2AUS - chains C and D; structure by X-ray diffraction, 2.10 A resolution.

# Chain C
Molecule: pseudouridine synthase
Organism: Pyrococcus abyssi
Notes: EC 5.4.99.-
UniProtKB: Q9V1A5 (TRUB_PYRAB); numbering as in UniProt (aligned over 1-334)
Amino-acid sequence (334 residues; numbered 1 to 334; the number before each row is that of its first residue):
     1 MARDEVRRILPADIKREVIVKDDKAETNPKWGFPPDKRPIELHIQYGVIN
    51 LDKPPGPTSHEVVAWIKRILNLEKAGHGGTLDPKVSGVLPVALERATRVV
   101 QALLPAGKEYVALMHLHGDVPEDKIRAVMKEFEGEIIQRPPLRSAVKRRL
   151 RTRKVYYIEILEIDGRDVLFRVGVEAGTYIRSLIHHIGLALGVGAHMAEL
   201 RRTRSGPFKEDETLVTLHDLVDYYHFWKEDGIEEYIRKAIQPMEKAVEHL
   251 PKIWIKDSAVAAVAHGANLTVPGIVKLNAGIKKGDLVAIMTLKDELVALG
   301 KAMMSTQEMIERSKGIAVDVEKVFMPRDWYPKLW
Disordered / not traced: 1-11, 139-150
Swiss-Prot annotation at these positions:
  - active site: D82 (Nucleophile)
What the authors report for this chain:
  - catalytic residues: D82, Y110, Y179
  - binding site for phosphate ion: H225

# Chain D
Molecule: Ribosome biogenesis protein Nop10
Organism: Pyrococcus abyssi
UniProtKB: Q9V0E3 (NOP10_PYRAB); residue numbers follow UniProt; this construct covers 1-60
Amino-acid sequence (60 residues; each row starts with the number of its first residue):
     1 MRFRIRKCPKCGRYTLKETCPVCGEKTKVAHPPRFSPEDPYGEYRRRLKR
    51 ELLGIGRKEK
Disordered / not traced: 1-3, 57-60
Metal / ion sites: Zn2+: C8, C11, C20
What the authors report for this chain:
  - binding site for phosphate ion: S36, R46, R50

# Chain C / chain D interface
Residue-residue contacts (52; chain C residue first):
  D52(C) - P32(D)
  K53(C) - P32(D)
  P54(C) - P32(D)  hydrophobic
  P54(C) - P33(D)
  P55(C) - H31(D)
  P55(C) - P32(D)
  P55(C) - R34(D)  hydrogen bond (backbone-side chain)
  W65(C) - F35(D)  hydrophobic
  I69(C) - F35(D)  hydrophobic
  S86(C) - A30(D)
  S86(C) - H31(D)
  V111(C) - Y14(D)  hydrophobic
  L113(C) - R4(D)
  L113(C) - I5(D)  hydrophobic
  L113(C) - L16(D)  hydrophobic
  L161(C) - R13(D)  hydrogen bond (backbone-side chain)
  L161(C) - Y14(D)  hydrophobic
  E162(C) - R13(D)
  E162(C) - T15(D)  hydrogen bond
  E162(C) - L16(D)  hydrogen bond (side chain-backbone)
  E162(C) - K17(D)
  E162(C) - P21(D)
  D167(C) - R4(D)  salt bridge
  L169(C) - Y14(D)
  L169(C) - T15(D)
  L169(C) - L16(D)
  R171(C) - Y14(D)
  E199(C) - R4(D)  hydrogen bond (side chain-backbone)
  E199(C) - I5(D)  hydrogen bond (side chain-backbone)
  R201(C) - Y14(D)  hydrogen bond
  R201(C) - A30(D)  hydrogen bond (side chain-backbone)
  R201(C) - H31(D)
  R201(C) - P32(D)
  T203(C) - Y14(D)
  E210(C) - K7(D)  salt bridge
  E210(C) - Y14(D)  hydrogen bond
  T216(C) - P32(D)
  L217(C) - F35(D)  hydrophobic
  H218(C) - F35(D)
  H218(C) - D39(D)  salt bridge
  H218(C) - R45(D)
  D219(C) - K49(D)  salt bridge
  V221(C) - R46(D)
  D222(C) - R45(D)  salt bridge
  D222(C) - R46(D)  salt bridge
  D222(C) - K49(D)  salt bridge
  H225(C) - R46(D)
  F226(C) - R46(D)
  F226(C) - K49(D)
  F226(C) - R50(D)
  D230(C) - R50(D)  salt bridge
  Y235(C) - L53(D)
Also at the interface, not in a pair above, chain C (33 interface residues in all): G56, A112, L200, E229, I232
Also at the interface, not in a pair above, chain D (23 interface residues in all): G42, I55

# Overview
33 residues of chain C face 23 of chain D across their interface; the contacts include 9 hydrogen bonds and 8
salt bridges. Polar pairs include D167(C)-R4(D), E210(C)-K7(D) and H218(C)-D39(D). The paper reports catalytic
residues D82(C), Y110(C) and Y179(C); a binding site for phosphate ion at H225(C) and S36(D) among others.
Here chain C is pseudouridine synthase and chain D is Ribosome biogenesis protein Nop10, both from Pyrococcus
abyssi. Entry 2AUS (Crystal structure of the archaeal box H/ACA sRNP Nop10-Cbf5 complex) was determined by
X-ray diffraction.
